Entry 2R7Z (X-ray diffraction, 3.80 A resolution); this record covers chains P and B of the 15 polymer chains in the assembly.

== Chain P ==
Molecule: 10-nt RNA strand
Sequence (10 nucleotides; row label = number of the first residue in the row):
     1 UUUGAGGAGG
Metal / ion sites: Mg2+: G10 (shared with 2 residues of chain A)

== Chain B ==
Name: DNA-directed RNA polymerase II subunit RPB2
Source organism: Saccharomyces cerevisiae
Notes: EC 2.7.7.6
UniProtKB: P08518 (RPB2_YEAST); residue numbers follow UniProt; this construct covers 1-1224
Sequence (1224 residues; numbered 1 to 1224; the number before each row is that of its first residue):
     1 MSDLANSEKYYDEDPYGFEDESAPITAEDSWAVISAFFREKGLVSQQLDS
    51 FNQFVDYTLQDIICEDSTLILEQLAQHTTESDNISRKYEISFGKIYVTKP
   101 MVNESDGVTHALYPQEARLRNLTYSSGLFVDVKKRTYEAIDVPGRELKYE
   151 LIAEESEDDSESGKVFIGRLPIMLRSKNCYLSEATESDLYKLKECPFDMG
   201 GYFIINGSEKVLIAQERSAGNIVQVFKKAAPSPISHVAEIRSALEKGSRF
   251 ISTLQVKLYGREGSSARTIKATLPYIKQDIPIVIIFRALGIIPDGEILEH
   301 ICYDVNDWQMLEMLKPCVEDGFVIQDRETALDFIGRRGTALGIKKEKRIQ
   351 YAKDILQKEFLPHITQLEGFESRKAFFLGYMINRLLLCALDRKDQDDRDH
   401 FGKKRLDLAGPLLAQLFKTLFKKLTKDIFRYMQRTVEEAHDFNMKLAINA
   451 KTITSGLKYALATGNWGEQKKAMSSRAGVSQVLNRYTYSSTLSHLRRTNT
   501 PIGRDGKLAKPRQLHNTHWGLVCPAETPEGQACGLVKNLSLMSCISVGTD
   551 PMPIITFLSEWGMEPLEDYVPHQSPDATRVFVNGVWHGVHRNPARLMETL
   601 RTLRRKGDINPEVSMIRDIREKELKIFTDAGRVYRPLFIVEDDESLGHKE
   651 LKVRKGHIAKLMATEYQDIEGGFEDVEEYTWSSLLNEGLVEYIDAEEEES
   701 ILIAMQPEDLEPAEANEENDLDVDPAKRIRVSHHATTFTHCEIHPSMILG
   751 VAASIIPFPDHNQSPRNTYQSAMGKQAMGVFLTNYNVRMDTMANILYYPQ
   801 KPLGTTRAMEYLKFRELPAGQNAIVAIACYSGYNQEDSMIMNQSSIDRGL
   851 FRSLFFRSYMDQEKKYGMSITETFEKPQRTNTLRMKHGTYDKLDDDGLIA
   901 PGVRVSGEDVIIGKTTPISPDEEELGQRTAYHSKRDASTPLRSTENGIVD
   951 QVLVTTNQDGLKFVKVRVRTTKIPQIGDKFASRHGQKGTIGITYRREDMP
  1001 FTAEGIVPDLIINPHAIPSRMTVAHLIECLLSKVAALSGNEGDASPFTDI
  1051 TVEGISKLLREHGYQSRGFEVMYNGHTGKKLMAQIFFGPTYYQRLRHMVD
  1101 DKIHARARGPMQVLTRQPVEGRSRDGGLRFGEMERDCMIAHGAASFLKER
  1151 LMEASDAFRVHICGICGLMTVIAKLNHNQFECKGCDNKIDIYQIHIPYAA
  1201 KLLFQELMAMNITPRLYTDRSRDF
Unresolved in the structure: 1-19, 71-89, 135-163, 336-344, 438-445, 503-506, 669-677, 716-721, 920-932
Metal / ion sites: Zn2+: Cys1163, Cys1166, Cys1182, Cys1185

== Interface between chain P and chain B ==
Pairs across the interface (14; chain P residue first):
  U2(P) - Gln1112(B)  phosphate contact
  U2(P) - Arg1124(B)  salt bridge to the phosphate
  A5(P) - Ala477(B)  sugar contact
  G6(P) - Ala477(B)  sugar contact
  G6(P) - Gln481(B)  sugar contact
  G7(P) - Gln481(B)  sugar contact
  A8(P) - Gln531(B)  phosphate contact
  A8(P) - Gln776(B)  sugar contact
  A8(P) - His1097(B)  sugar contact
  G9(P) - Gln776(B)  hydrogen bond to the phosphate
  G9(P) - Lys979(B)  hydrogen bond to the phosphate
  G9(P) - His1097(B)  hydrogen bond to the sugar
  G10(P) - Lys979(B)  salt bridge to the phosphate
  G10(P) - Lys987(B)  phosphate contact
Also at the interface, not in a pair above, chain B (12 interface residues in all): Tyr486, Pro528, Lys1102

== In short ==
7 residues of chain P and 12 residues of chain B are in contact, with 3 hydrogen bonds and 2 salt bridges.
Polar contacts include G9(P)-His1097(B), G9(P)-Gln776(B) and G9(P)-Lys979(B). The Zn2+ site is built by
Cys1163(B), Cys1166(B), Cys1182(B) and Cys1185(B).
Here chain P is a 10-nt RNA strand and chain B is DNA-directed RNA polymerase II subunit RPB2 (Saccharomyces
cerevisiae). Entry 2R7Z (Cisplatin lesion containing RNA polymerase II elongation complex) was determined by
X-ray diffraction.
